Entry 7P4D (X-ray diffraction, 1.85 A resolution); this record covers chain AAA.

[Chain AAA]
Molecule: Oligosaccharide 4-alpha-D-glucosyltransferase
Organism: Cellvibrio japonicus Ueda107
Notes: EC 2.4.1.161
UniProt: B3PEE6 (OL4AG_CELJU); residue numbers follow UniProt; this construct covers 25-816
Amino-acid sequence (836 residues; each row starts with the number of its first residue):
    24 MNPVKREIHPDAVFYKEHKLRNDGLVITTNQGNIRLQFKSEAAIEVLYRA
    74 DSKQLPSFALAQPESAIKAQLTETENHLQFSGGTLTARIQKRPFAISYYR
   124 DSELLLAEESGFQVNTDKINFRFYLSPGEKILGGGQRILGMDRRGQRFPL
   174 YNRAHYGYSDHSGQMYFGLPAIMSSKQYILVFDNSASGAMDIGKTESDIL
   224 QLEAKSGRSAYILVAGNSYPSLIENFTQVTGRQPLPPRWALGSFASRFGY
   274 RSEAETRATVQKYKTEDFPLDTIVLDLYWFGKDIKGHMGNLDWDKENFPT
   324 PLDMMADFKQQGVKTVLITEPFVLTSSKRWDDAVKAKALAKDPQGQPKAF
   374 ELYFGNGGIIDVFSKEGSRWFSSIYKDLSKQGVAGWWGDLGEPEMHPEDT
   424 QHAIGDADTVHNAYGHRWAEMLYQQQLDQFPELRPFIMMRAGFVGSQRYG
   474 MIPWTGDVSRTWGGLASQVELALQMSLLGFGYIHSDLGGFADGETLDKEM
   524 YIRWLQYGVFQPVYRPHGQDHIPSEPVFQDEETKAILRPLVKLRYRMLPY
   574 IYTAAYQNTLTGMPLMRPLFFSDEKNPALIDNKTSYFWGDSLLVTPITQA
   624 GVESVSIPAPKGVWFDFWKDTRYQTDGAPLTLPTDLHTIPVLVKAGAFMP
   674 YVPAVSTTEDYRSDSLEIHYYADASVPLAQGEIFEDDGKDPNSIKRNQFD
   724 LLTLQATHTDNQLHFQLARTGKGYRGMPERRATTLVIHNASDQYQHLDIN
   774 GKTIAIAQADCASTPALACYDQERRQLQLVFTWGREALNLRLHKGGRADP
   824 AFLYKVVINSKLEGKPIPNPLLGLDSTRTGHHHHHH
Disordered / not traced: 24-34, 138-140, 818-859
Construct notes: initiating methionine (24); expression tag (817-859)
Cystine bridges: C784-C792
Glycans and other covalent adducts: compound 56I linked to D412
Residues lining bound ligands:
  - 56I ([(1R,2R,3R,4R,5S)-2-(hydroxymethyl)-3,4,5-tris(oxidanyl)cyclohexyl]sulfamic acid): F271, D299, L300, I341, E343, F377, W410, L413, R463, W477, D480, D509, F513, H540
  - oxalate ion (OXL): A697, H731, D733, S764, Q766, R798, K817
What the authors report for this chain:
  - catalytic residues: D412, D480 (citing earlier work)

[Summary]
Ligands of chain AAA: oxalate ion. Covalently linked compound 56I: at D412. The paper reports catalytic
residues D412 and D480.
Chain AAA is Oligosaccharide 4-alpha-D-glucosyltransferase (Cellvibrio japonicus Ueda107); the structure,
Crystal Structure of Agd31B, alpha-transglucosylase in Glycoside Hydrolase Family 31, in complex with covalent
Cyclophellitol Sulfamidate ..., was determined by X-ray diffraction, deposited together with 7P4C, 7P2Z and
7P32.
